Entry 4PI2 (X-ray diffraction, 3.33 A resolution); this record covers chains F and G of the 12 polymer chains in the assembly.

[Chain F]
Molecule: Particulate methane monooxygenase subunit A
Organism: Methylocystis sp. ATCC 49242
Notes: EC 1.14.18.3
Chain sequence (252 residues; each row starts with the number of its first residue):
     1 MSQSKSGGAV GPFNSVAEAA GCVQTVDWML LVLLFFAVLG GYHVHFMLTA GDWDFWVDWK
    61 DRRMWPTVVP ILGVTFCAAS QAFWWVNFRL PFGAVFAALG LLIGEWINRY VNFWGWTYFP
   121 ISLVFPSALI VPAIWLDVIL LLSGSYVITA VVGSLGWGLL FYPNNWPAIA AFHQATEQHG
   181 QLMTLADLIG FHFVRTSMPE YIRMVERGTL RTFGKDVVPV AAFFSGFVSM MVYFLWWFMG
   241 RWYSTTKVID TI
Not modelled in the structure: 1-8

[Chain G]
Molecule: Particulate methane monooxygenase subunit C
Organism: Methylocystis sp. ATCC 49242
Notes: EC 1.14.18.3
Chain sequence (256 residues; numbered 1 to 256; the number before each row is that of its first residue):
     1 MSSTTSAAAG AAAEVESVVD LRGMWIGLVL LNVFYLIVRI YEQVFGWRAG LDSFAPEFQT
    61 YWMSILWTEI PLELVSGLGL AGYLWKTRDR NVDAVTPREE MRRLVVLVQW LVVYGIAIYW
   121 GASFFTEQDG TWHMTVIRDT DFTPSHIIEF YMSYPIYSVI AVGAFFYAKT RIPYFAHGYS
   181 LAFLIVAIGP FMIIPNVGLN EWGHTFWFME ELFVAPLHWG FVFFGWMALG VFGVVLQILM
   241 RIHALVGKEG VKLLTE
Not modelled in the structure: 1-15, 211-223
Metal / ion sites: Zn2+ site 1 near Asp93 (its only coordinating residue here); Zn2+ site 2: Asp129, His133, His146

[How chain F and chain G interact]
Residue-residue contacts (127):
  Val10(F) with Glu249(G); Gly250(G); Leu254(G), hydrophobic
  Gly11(F) with Glu249(G)
  Pro12(F) with Pro97(G); Arg98(G), hydrogen bond (backbone-side chain); Leu245(G)
  Phe13(F) with Arg98(G); Met101(G), hydrophobic
  Asn14(F) with Arg98(G), hydrogen bond
  Val16(F) with Leu254(G), hydrophobic
  Glu18(F) with Ser17(G); Arg98(G), salt bridge
  Cys22(F) with Val19(G), hydrophobic; Met101(G), hydrophobic
  Thr25(F) with Val19(G)
  Val26(F) with Val105(G), hydrophobic
  Met29(F) with Leu21(G), hydrophobic; Met24(G), hydrophobic; Val105(G); Val108(G); Gln109(G); Val112(G)
  Leu30(F) with Val108(G), hydrophobic
  Val32(F) with Val112(G), hydrophobic
  Leu33(F) with Val108(G); Leu111(G); Val112(G), hydrophobic; Val231(G), hydrophobic
  Leu34(F) with Val231(G), hydrophobic; Val235(G), hydrophobic
  Phe36(F) with Gly115(G); Ile116(G), hydrophobic; Ile118(G)
  Ala37(F) with Ile118(G)
  Leu39(F) with Tyr119(G), hydrophobic
  Gly40(F) with Ile118(G); Ala122(G)
  His43(F) with Ser123(G), hydrogen bond; Glu127(G), salt bridge
  Val44(F) with Ala122(G); Thr126(G); Tyr154(G); Val197(G), hydrophobic
  His45(F) with Phe224(G); Met227(G)
  Met47(F) with Thr126(G); Glu127(G)
  Leu48(F) with Val197(G), hydrophobic; Asn200(G)
  Phe55(F) with Glu127(G)
  Trp56(F) with Met134(G), hydrophobic
  Phe76(F) with Met227(G), hydrophobic; Leu229(G), hydrophobic
  Ala79(F) with Phe232(G)
  Phe83(F) with Phe232(G), hydrophobic; Val235(G), hydrophobic
  Asn87(F) with Leu236(G)
  Phe88(F) with Leu239(G), hydrophobic
  Gly104(F) with Ser123(G), hydrogen bond (backbone-side chain)
  Glu105(F) with Glu127(G)
  Ile107(F) with Tyr119(G)
  Asn108(F) with Phe124(G); Glu127(G), hydrogen bond; Gln128(G), hydrogen bond (side chain-backbone)
  Arg109(F) with Glu127(G), salt bridge
  Val111(F) with Arg39(G), hydrogen bond (backbone-side chain); Phe124(G), hydrophobic
  Asn112(F) with Arg39(G), hydrogen bond; Phe124(G); Gln128(G), hydrogen bond; Thr131(G)
  Phe113(F) with Glu127(G); Gly130(G); Thr131(G)
  Gly115(F) with Arg39(G); Gln43(G)
  Trp116(F) with Arg39(G); Glu42(G), hydrogen bond (side chain-backbone); Gln43(G); Trp47(G); Gln128(G); Trp132(G), hydrophobic
  Thr117(F) with Trp47(G); Thr131(G), hydrogen bond; Thr135(G)
  Tyr118(F) with Gln43(G), hydrogen bond
  Phe119(F) with Thr131(G); Met134(G), hydrophobic
  Arg195(F) with Met134(G)
  Thr196(F) with His133(G), hydrogen bond (side chain-backbone); Met134(G), hydrogen bond (side chain-backbone); Thr135(G), hydrogen bond (side chain-backbone); Val136(G), hydrogen bond (side chain-backbone); Ile137(G)
  Ser197(F) with His133(G), hydrogen bond (side chain-backbone); Met134(G)
  Met198(F) with Met134(G), hydrophobic
  Trp236(F) with Phe224(G)
  Met239(F) with Trp226(G), hydrophobic
  Tyr243(F) with Gly225(G); Trp226(G); Met227(G), hydrogen bond (side chain-backbone); Leu229(G); Gly230(G); Phe232(G); Gly233(G), hydrogen bond (backbone-backbone)
  Ser244(F) with Phe232(G); Gly233(G); Leu236(G)
  Thr245(F) with Leu181(G); Ala182(G); Gly233(G)
  Thr246(F) with Tyr174(G), hydrogen bond (backbone-side chain); Gln237(G), hydrogen bond (backbone-side chain); Met240(G)
  Lys247(F) with Ser180(G), hydrogen bond (backbone-side chain); Leu181(G), hydrogen bond (backbone-backbone); Gln237(G)
  Val248(F) with Tyr174(G), hydrophobic; Gly178(G); Tyr179(G); Gln237(G)
  Ile249(F) with Gly178(G); Tyr179(G), hydrogen bond (backbone-backbone)
  Asp250(F) with Tyr179(G)
  Ile252(F) with Leu184(G), hydrophobic
Interface residues without a listed pair, chain F (65 interface residues in all): Val38, Ser80, Val194, Leu235, Gly240, Thr251
Interface residues without a listed pair, chain G (66 interface residues in all): Val18, Gly46, Val246, Gly247

[In short]
The interface between chain F and chain G involves 65 residues on one side and 66 on the other, with 24
hydrogen bonds and 3 salt bridges. Among the polar pairs are Glu18(F)-Arg98(G), His43(F)-Glu127(G) and
Arg109(F)-Glu127(G). Asp129(G), His133(G) and His146(G) coordinate Zn2+ site 2.
Chain F is Particulate methane monooxygenase subunit A and chain G is Particulate methane monooxygenase
subunit C, both from Methylocystis sp. ATCC 49242; the structure, Crystal structure of particulate methane
monooxygenase from Methylocystis sp. ATCC 49242 (Rockwell) soaked in zinc, was determined by X-ray
diffraction, deposited together with 4PHZ and 4PI0.
